PDB entry 1HR0 | X-ray diffraction, 3.20 A resolution | chains A and M of the 23 polymer chains in the assembly

Chain A:
Molecule: 16S ribosomal RNA
From: Thermus thermophilus
Sequence (1522 nucleotides; row label = number of the first residue in the row; note: 42 numbers in that range are skipped by the numbering (no residue carries them; nothing is unmodelled there); a row labelled like 190A-190L holds insertion residues (190A, then the next letters in order); numbering starts at 0):
     0 UUUGUUGGAG AGUUUGAUCC UGGCUCAGGG UGAACGCUGG CGGCGUGCCU AAGACAUGCA
    60 AGUCGUGCGG G
    73 CCGCGGGGUU UU
    88 ACUCCG
    95 UGGUC
   101 AGCGGCGGAC GGGUGAGUAA CGCGUGGGU
  129A G
   130 ACCUACCCGG AAGAGGGGGA CAACCCGGGG AAACUCGGGC UAAUCCCCCA UGUGGACCCG
   190 C
190A-190L CCCUUGGGGUGU
   191 GUCCAAAGGG CUUU
   216 GCCCGCUUCC GGAUGGGCCC GCGUCCCAUC AGCUAGUUGG UGGGGUAAUG GCCCACCAAG
   276 GCGACGACGG GUAGCCGGUC UGAGAGGAUG GCCGGCCACA GGGGCACUGA GACACGGGCC
   336 CCACUCCUAC GGGAGGCAGC AGUUAGGAAU CUUCCGCAAU GGGCGCAAGC CUGACGGAGC
   396 GACGCCGCUU GGAGGAAGAA GCCCUUCGGG GUGUAAACUC CUGAA
   442 CCCGGGACGA AACCCCCGAC GA
   474 GGGGACUGAC GGUACCGGG
   494 GUAAUAGCGC CGGCCAACUC CGUGCCAGCA GCCGCGGUAA UACGGAGGGC GCGAGCGUUA
   554 CCCGGAUUCA CUGGGCGUAA AGGGCGUGUA GGCGGCCUGG GGCGUCCCAU GUGAAAGACC
   614 ACGGCUCAAC CGUGGGGGAG CGUGGGAUAC GCUCAGGCUA GACGGUGGGA GAGGGUGGUG
   674 GAAUUCCCGG AGUAGCGGUG AAAUGCGCAG AUACCGGGAG GAACGCCGAU GGCGAAGGCA
   734 GCCACCUGGU CCACCCGUGA CGCUGAGGCG CGAAAGCGUG GGGAGCAAAC CGGAUUAGAU
   794 ACCCGGGUAG UCCACGCCCU AAACGAUGCG CGCUAGGUCU CUGGGUCU
   848 CCUGGGGGCC GAAGCUAACG CGUUAAGCGC GCCGCCUGGG GAGUACGGCC GCAAGGCUGA
   908 AACUCAAAGG AAUUGACGGG GGCCCGCACA AGCGGUGGAG CAUGUGGUUU AAUUCGAAGC
   968 AACGCGAAGA ACCUUACCAG GCCUUGACAU GCUAGG
 1003A G
  1004 AACCCGGGUG AAAGCCUGGG GUGCCCC
1030A-1030D GCGA
  1031 GGGGAGCCCU AGCACAGGUG CUGCAUGGCC GUCGUCAGCU CGUGCCGUGA GGUGUUGGGU
  1091 UAAGUCCCGC AACGAGCGCA ACCCCCGCCG UUAGUUGCCA GCGGUUCGGC CGGGCACUCU
  1151 AACGGGACUG CCCGCGAAA
  1171 GCGGGAGGAA GGAGGGGACG ACGUCUGGUC AGCAUGGCCC UUACGGCCUG GGCGACACAC
  1231 GUGCUACAAU GCCCACUACA AAGCGAUGCC ACCCGGCAAC GGGGAGCUAA UCGCAAAAAG
  1291 GUGGGCCCAG UUCGGAUUGG GGUCUGCAAC CCGACCCCAU GAAGCCGGAA UCGCUAGUAA
  1351 UCGCGGAUCA G
 1361A C
  1362 CAUGCCGCGG UGAAUACGUU CCCGGGCCUU GUACACACCG CCCGUCACGC CAUGGGAGCG
  1422 GGCUCUACCC GAAGUCGCCG GG
  1446 AGCCUACGGG
  1459 CAGGCGCCGA GGGUAGGGCC CGUGACUGGG GCGAAGUCGU AACAAGGUAG CUGUACCGGA
  1519 AGGUGCGGCU GGAUCACCUC CUUUCU
Unresolved in the structure: 0-4, 1535-1544
Ion coordination: Mg2+ site 1: G11, U12; Mg2+ site 2 near G21 (its only coordinating residue here); Mg2+ site 3: A116, G117, G289; Mg2+ site 4: U182, G183; Mg2+ site 5 near A195 (its only coordinating residue here); Mg2+ site 6: G299, G558; Mg2+ site 7 near G324 (its only coordinating residue here); Mg2+ site 8 near C352 (its only coordinating residue here); Mg2+ site 9: C372, U375, G376, U387; Mg2+ site 10 near A509 (its only coordinating residue here); Mg2+ site 11: U516, A533; Mg2+ site 12: A520 (shared with 1 residue of chain W); 38 more Mg2+ sites not listed

Chain M:
Name: 30S ribosomal protein S13
From: Thermus thermophilus
Sequence (126 residues; numbered 1 to 126; the number before each row is that of its first residue):
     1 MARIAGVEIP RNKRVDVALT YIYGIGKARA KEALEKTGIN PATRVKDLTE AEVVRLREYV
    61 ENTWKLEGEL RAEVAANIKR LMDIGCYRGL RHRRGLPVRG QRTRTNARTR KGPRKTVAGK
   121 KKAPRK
Unresolved in the structure: 1

Interface between chain A and chain M:
Pairs across the interface (104; chain A residue first):
  A946(A) / Arg-114(M)  salt bridge to the phosphate
  G947(A) / Arg-108(M)  phosphate contact
  G947(A) / Thr-109(M)  phosphate contact
  G947(A) / Arg-114(M)  salt bridge to the phosphate
  C948(A) / Asn-106(M)  hydrogen bond to the base
  C948(A) / Ala-107(M)  hydrogen bond to the phosphate
  C948(A) / Arg-108(M)  hydrogen bond to the phosphate
  C948(A) / Thr-109(M)  hydrogen bond to the phosphate
  A949(A) / Gln-101(M)  phosphate contact
  A949(A) / Arg-102(M)  phosphate contact
  A949(A) / Asn-106(M)  hydrogen bond to the base
  U950(A) / Arg-102(M)  salt bridge to the phosphate
  U950(A) / Thr-105(M)  hydrogen bond to the base
  U950(A) / Asn-106(M)  hydrogen bond to the base
  G951(A) / Arg-102(M)  salt bridge to the phosphate
  G951(A) / Thr-105(M)  base contact
  G951(A) / Lys-126(M)  hydrogen bond to the base
  U952(A) / Arg-104(M)  hydrogen bond to the base
  U952(A) / Thr-105(M)  base contact
  U952(A) / Arg-125(M)  hydrogen bond to the sugar
  U952(A) / Lys-126(M)  hydrogen bond to the sugar
  G953(A) / Arg-104(M)  salt bridge to the phosphate
  G953(A) / Ala-123(M)  hydrogen bond to the sugar
  G953(A) / Pro-124(M)  sugar contact
  G953(A) / Arg-125(M)  sugar contact
  G954(A) / Arg-104(M)  base contact
  G954(A) / Lys-120(M)  salt bridge to the phosphate
  A965(A) / Pro-124(M)  base contact
  A969(A) / Pro-124(M)  base contact
  A969(A) / Lys-126(M)  base contact
  C970(A) / Lys-126(M)  base contact
  A1225(A) / Arg-102(M)  phosphate contact
  A1225(A) / Thr-103(M)  hydrogen bond to the phosphate
  A1225(A) / Arg-104(M)  phosphate contact
  C1226(A) / Arg-91(M)  salt bridge to the phosphate
  C1226(A) / Leu-96(M)  phosphate contact
  C1226(A) / Thr-103(M)  hydrogen bond to the phosphate
  C1226(A) / Arg-104(M)  base contact
  C1226(A) / Lys-111(M)  hydrogen bond to the phosphate
  A1227(A) / Leu-96(M)  phosphate contact
  A1227(A) / Lys-111(M)  phosphate contact
  A1227(A) / Lys-115(M)  hydrogen bond to the sugar
  A1227(A) / Val-117(M)  sugar contact
  C1228(A) / Arg-104(M)  hydrogen bond to the base
  C1228(A) / Arg-108(M)  salt bridge to the phosphate
  C1228(A) / Lys-111(M)  salt bridge to the phosphate
  C1228(A) / Pro-113(M)  phosphate contact
  C1228(A) / Arg-114(M)  phosphate contact
  C1228(A) / Lys-115(M)  hydrogen bond to the phosphate
  C1228(A) / Thr-116(M)  hydrogen bond to the phosphate
  C1228(A) / Val-117(M)  hydrogen bond to the sugar
  A1229(A) / Arg-104(M)  base contact
  A1229(A) / Thr-105(M)  base contact
  A1229(A) / Arg-114(M)  salt bridge to the phosphate
  A1229(A) / Thr-116(M)  hydrogen bond to the phosphate
  A1229(A) / Arg-125(M)  hydrogen bond to the sugar
  C1230(A) / Thr-105(M)  base contact
  C1230(A) / Arg-125(M)  hydrogen bond to the sugar
  C1230(A) / Lys-126(M)  base contact
  G1295(A) / Arg-14(M)  hydrogen bond to the sugar
  C1296(A) / Arg-14(M)  sugar contact
  C1296(A) / Arg-44(M)  salt bridge to the phosphate
  C1297(A) / Arg-44(M)  salt bridge to the phosphate
  U1301(A) / Tyr-21(M)  phosphate contact
  U1302(A) / Lys-13(M)  phosphate contact
  U1302(A) / Arg-14(M)  base contact
  U1302(A) / Val-17(M)  phosphate contact
  U1302(A) / Tyr-21(M)  hydrogen bond to the phosphate
  A1306(A) / Thr-109(M)  hydrogen bond to the sugar
  U1307(A) / Gln-101(M)  hydrogen bond to the phosphate
  U1307(A) / Thr-109(M)  sugar contact
  U1307(A) / Arg-110(M)  phosphate contact
  U1308(A) / His-92(M)  hydrogen bond to the phosphate
  U1308(A) / Pro-97(M)  phosphate contact
  U1308(A) / Val-98(M)  hydrogen bond to the phosphate
  U1308(A) / Arg-99(M)  hydrogen bond to the base
  U1308(A) / Gln-101(M)  hydrogen bond to the phosphate
  U1308(A) / Arg-110(M)  phosphate contact
  G1309(A) / Val-74(M)  sugar contact
  G1309(A) / Asn-77(M)  sugar contact
  G1309(A) / Ile-78(M)  sugar contact
  G1309(A) / Arg-88(M)  salt bridge to the phosphate
  G1309(A) / His-92(M)  salt bridge to the phosphate
  G1309(A) / Arg-99(M)  salt bridge to the phosphate
  G1310(A) / Asn-77(M)  phosphate contact
  G1310(A) / Arg-88(M)  salt bridge to the phosphate
  C1320(A) / Tyr-87(M)  sugar contact
  C1321(A) / Tyr-87(M)  sugar contact
  C1322(A) / Tyr-87(M)  phosphate contact
  C1322(A) / Gly-100(M)  sugar contact
  G1323(A) / Gly-100(M)  phosphate contact
  C1328(A) / Ala-28(M)  phosphate contact
  C1328(A) / Arg-29(M)  sugar contact
  A1329(A) / Tyr-23(M)  phosphate contact
  A1329(A) / Gly-24(M)  phosphate contact
  A1329(A) / Ile-25(M)  hydrogen bond to the phosphate
  A1329(A) / Gly-26(M)  hydrogen bond to the phosphate
  A1329(A) / Ala-28(M)  phosphate contact
  A1329(A) / Arg-29(M)  hydrogen bond to the phosphate
  A1329(A) / Leu-70(M)  sugar contact
  U1330(A) / Ile-22(M)  phosphate contact
  U1330(A) / Tyr-23(M)  phosphate contact
  U1330(A) / Ile-25(M)  hydrogen bond to the phosphate
  U1330(A) / Gly-26(M)  phosphate contact
Also at the interface, not in a pair above, chain A (39 interface residues in all): G1224, G1231, G1331, A1332
Also at the interface, not in a pair above, chain M (49 interface residues in all): Thr-20, Lys-27, Arg-80

Overview:
Chain A and chain M form an interface of 39 and 49 residues respectively; the contacts include 35 hydrogen
bonds and 16 salt bridges. Polar pairs include C948(A)/Asn-106(M), A949(A)/Asn-106(M) and U950(A)/Thr-105(M).
G11(A) and U12(A) coordinate Mg2+ site 1.
Chain A is 16S ribosomal RNA and chain M is 30S ribosomal protein S13, both from Thermus thermophilus; the
structure, Crystal structure of initiation factor IF1 bound to the 30S ribosomal subunit, was determined by
X-ray diffraction.
